8XK1 - chains A and C of the 6 polymer chains in the assembly; structure by electron microscopy, 3.31 A resolution.

Chain A:
Protein: Isoform Short of Insulin receptor
Source organism: Homo sapiens
UniProtKB: P06213 (INSR_HUMAN), isoform P06213-2; residue numbers follow UniProt; this construct covers 1-1370
Chain sequence (1370 residues; numbered 1 to 1370; the number before each row is that of its first residue):
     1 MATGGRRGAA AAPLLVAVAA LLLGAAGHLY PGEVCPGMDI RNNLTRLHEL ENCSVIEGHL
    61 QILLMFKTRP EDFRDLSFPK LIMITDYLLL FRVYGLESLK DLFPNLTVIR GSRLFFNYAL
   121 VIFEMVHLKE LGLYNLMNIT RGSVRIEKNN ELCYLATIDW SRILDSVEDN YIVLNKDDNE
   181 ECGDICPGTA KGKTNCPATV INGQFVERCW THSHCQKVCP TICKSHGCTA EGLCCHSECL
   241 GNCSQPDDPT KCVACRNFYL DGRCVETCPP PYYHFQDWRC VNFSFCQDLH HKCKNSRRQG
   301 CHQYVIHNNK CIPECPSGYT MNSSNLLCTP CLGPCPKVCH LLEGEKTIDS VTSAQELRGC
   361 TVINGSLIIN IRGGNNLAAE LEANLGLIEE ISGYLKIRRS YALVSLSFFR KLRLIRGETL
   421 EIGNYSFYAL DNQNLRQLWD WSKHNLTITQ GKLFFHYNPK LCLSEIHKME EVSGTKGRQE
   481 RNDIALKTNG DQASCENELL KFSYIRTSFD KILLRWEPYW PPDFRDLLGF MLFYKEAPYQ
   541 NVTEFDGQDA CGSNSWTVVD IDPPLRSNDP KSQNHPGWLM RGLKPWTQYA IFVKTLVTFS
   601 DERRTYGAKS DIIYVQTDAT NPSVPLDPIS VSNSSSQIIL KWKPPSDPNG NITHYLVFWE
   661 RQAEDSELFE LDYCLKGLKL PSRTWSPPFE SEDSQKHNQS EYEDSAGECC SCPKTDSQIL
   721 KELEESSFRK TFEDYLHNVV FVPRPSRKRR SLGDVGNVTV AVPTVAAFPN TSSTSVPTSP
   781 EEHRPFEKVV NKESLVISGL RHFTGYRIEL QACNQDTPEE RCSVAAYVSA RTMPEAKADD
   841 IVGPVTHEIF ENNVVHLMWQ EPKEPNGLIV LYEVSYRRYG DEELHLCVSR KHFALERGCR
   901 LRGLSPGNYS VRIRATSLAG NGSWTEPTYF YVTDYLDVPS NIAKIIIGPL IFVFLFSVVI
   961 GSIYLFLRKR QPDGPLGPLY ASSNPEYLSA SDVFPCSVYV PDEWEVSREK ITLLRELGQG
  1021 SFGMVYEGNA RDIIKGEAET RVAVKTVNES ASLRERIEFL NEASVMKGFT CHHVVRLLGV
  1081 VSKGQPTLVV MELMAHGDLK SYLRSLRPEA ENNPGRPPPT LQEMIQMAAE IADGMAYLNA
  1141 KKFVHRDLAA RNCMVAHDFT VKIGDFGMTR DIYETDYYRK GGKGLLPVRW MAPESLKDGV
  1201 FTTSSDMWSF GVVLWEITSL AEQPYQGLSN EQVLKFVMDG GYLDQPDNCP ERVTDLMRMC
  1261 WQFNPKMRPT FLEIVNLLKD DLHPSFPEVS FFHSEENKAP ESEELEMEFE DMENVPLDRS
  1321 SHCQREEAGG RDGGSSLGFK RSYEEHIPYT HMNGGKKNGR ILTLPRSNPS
Not modelled in the structure: 1-29, 133, 188-195, 471-472, 479-483, 546-554, 601-604, 675-714, 745-784, 802, 843, 935-1370
Curated features (UniProtKB/Swiss-Prot):
  - region: Glu733 to Phe741 (Insulin-binding), Tyr999 (Important for interaction with IRS1, SHC1 and STAT5B)
  - site: Phe66 (Insulin-binding)
  - modified residue: Ser400 (Phosphoserine), Tyr401 (Phosphotyrosine), Ser407 (Phosphoserine), Tyr999 (Phosphotyrosine)
  - glycosylation (N-linked (GlcNAc...) asparagine): Asn43, Asn52, Asn105, Asn138, Asn242, Asn282, Asn322, Asn364, Asn424, Asn445, Asn541, Asn633, Asn651, Asn698
  - natural variant: Asn42 (N42K: In RMS), Val55 (V55A: In LEPRCH), Ile56 (I56T: In LEPRCH), Gly58 (G58R: In LEPRCH), Asp86 (D86G: In IRAN type A), Leu89 (L89P: In IRAN type A), Arg113 (R113P: In LEPRCH), Ala119 (A119V: In LEPRCH), Leu120 (L120Q: In LEPRCH), Ile146 (I146M: In LEPRCH), Val167 (V167L: In IRAN type A), Pro220 (P220L: In Ins resistance), 23 further natural variant entries in UniProt
  - mutagenesis: Cys462 (C462A: Does not affect S-nitrosylation), Tyr999 (Y999E: Abolishes interaction with IRS1 and SHC1; Y999F: Has no effect on insulin-stimulated autophosphorylation, but inhibits the biological activity of the receptor ...)
Cystine bridges: Cys35-Cys53, Cys153-Cys182, Cys186-Cys209, Cys196-Cys215, Cys219-Cys228, Cys223-Cys234, Cys235-Cys243, Cys239-Cys252, Cys255-Cys264, Cys268-Cys280, Cys286-Cys311, Cys293-Cys301, Cys315-Cys328, Cys339-Cys360, Cys674-Cys887, Cys813-Cys822

Chain C:
Protein: Insulin-like growth factor I
Source organism: Homo sapiens
UniProtKB: P05019 (IGF1_HUMAN); residues -47 to 147 here correspond to UniProt positions 1-195 (UniProt number = residue number + 48)
Chain sequence (195 residues; numbered -47 to 147; the number before each row is that of its first residue; numbers below 1 keep their minus sign (Met-47 is residue -47)):
   -47 MGKISSLPTQ LFKCCFCDFL KVKMHTMSSS HLFYLALCLL TFTSSATAGP ETLCGAELVD
    13 ALQFVCGDRG FYFNKPTGYG SSSRRAPQTG IVDECCFRSC DLRRLEMYCA PLKPAKSARS
    73 VRAQRHTDMP KTQKYQPPST NKNTKSQRRK GWPKTHPGGE QKEGTEASLQ IRGKKKEQRR
   133 EIGSRNAECR GKKGK
Not modelled in the structure: -47 to 3, 27-40, 64-147
Cystine bridges: Cys18-Cys61

Interface between chain A and chain C:
Residue-residue contacts (13):
  Asp39(A) - Phe25(C)
  Arg41(A) - Phe23(C)
  Arg41(A) - Tyr24(C)  hydrogen bond (side chain-backbone)
  Arg41(A) - Phe25(C)
  Asn42(A) - Gly22(C)
  Asn42(A) - Phe23(C)  hydrogen bond (side chain-backbone)
  Leu64(A) - Phe23(C)  hydrophobic
  Phe66(A) - Val11(C)  hydrophobic
  Phe66(A) - Gln15(C)
  Lys67(A) - Gln15(C)
  Lys67(A) - Gly19(C)  hydrogen bond (side chain-backbone)
  Lys67(A) - Asp20(C)  salt bridge
  Arg92(A) - Val11(C)
Interface residues without a listed pair, chain A (9 interface residues in all): Glu124, Glu343
Interface residues without a listed pair, chain C (12 interface residues in all): Ala8, Asp12, Thr41, Ala62

Summary:
9 residues of chain A and 12 residues of chain C are in contact; the contacts include 3 hydrogen bonds and 1
salt bridge. Polar contacts include Lys67(A)-Asp20(C), Arg41(A)-Tyr24(C) and Asn42(A)-Phe23(C). UniProt lists
2 mutagenesis sites on chain A.
Chain A is Isoform Short of Insulin receptor and chain C is Insulin-like growth factor I, both from Homo
sapiens; the structure, Cryo-EM structure of human insulin receptor bound to 4 IGF-I, was determined by
electron microscopy.
